6LSU - chain A; structure by X-ray diffraction, 2.70 A resolution.

# Chain A
Name: Intracellular protein transport protein USO1
Organism: Saccharomyces cerevisiae S288c
Reference sequence: P25386 (USO1_YEAST); residue numbers follow UniProt; this construct covers 1-726
Amino-acid sequence (731 residues; row label = number of the first residue in the row; numbers below 1 keep their minus sign (Gly-4 is residue -4)):
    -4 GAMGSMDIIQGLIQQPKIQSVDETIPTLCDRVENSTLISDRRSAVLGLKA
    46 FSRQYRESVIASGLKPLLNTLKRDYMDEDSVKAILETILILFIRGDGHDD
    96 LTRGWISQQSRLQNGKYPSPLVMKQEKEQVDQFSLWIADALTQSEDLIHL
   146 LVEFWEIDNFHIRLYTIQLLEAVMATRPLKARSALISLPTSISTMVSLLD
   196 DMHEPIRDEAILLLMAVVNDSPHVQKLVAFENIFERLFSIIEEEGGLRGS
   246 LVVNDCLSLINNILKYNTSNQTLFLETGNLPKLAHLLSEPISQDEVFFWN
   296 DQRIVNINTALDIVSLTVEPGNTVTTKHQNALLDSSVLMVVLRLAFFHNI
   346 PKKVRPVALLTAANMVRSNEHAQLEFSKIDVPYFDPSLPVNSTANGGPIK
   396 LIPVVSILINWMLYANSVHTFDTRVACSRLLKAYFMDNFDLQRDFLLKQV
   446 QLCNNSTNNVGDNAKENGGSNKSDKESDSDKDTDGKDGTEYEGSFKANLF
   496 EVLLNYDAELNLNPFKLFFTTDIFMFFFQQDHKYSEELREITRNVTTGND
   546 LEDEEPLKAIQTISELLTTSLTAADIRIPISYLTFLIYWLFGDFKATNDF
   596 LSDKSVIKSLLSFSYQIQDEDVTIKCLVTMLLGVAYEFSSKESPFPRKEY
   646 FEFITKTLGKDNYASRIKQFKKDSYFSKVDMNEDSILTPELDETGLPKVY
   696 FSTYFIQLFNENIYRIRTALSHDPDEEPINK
Not modelled in the structure: -4 to 4, 120-122, 459-489, 546-550, 720-726
Sequence notes: expression tag (-4 to 0)
Curated features (UniProtKB/Swiss-Prot):
  - region: Ser465 to Glu487 (Charged (hyper-hydrophilic))
What the authors report for this chain:
  - conformationally variable residues (loop rearrangement, order/disorder transition): Pro384 to Val400

# Overview
From the paper: conformational variability at Pro384.
Chain A is Intracellular protein transport protein USO1 (Saccharomyces cerevisiae S288c); the structure,
Crystal structure of Uso1-2, was determined by X-ray diffraction, deposited together with 6LST.
